Entry 1FDI (X-ray diffraction, 2.90 A resolution); this record covers chain A.

Chain A:
Name: Formate dehydrogenase H
Source organism: Escherichia coli
Notes: EC 1.2.1.2
UniProt: P07658 (FDHF_ECOLI); residue numbers follow UniProt; this construct covers 1-715
Sequence (715 residues; each row starts with the number of its first residue):
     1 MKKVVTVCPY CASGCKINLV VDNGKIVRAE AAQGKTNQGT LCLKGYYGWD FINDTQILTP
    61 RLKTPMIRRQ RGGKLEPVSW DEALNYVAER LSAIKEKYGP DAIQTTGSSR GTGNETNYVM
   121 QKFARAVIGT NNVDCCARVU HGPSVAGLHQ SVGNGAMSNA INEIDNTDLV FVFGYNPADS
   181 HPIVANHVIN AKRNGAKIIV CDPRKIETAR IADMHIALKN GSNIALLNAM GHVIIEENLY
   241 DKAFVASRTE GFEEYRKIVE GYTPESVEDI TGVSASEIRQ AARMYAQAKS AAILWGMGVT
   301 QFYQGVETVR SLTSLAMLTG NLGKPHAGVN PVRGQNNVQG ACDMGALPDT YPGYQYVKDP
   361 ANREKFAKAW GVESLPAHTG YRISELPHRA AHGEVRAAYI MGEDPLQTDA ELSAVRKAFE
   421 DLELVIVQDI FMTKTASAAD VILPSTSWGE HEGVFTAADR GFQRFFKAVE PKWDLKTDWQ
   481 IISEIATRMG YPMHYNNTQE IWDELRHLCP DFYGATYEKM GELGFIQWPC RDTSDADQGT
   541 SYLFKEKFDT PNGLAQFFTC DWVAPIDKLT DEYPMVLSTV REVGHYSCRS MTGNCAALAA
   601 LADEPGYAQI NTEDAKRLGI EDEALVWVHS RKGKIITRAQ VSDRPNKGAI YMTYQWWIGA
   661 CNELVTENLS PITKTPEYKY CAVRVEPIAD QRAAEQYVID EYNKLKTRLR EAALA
Modified residues: Sec-140 (selenocysteine)
Metal / ion sites: 4Fe-4S cluster Fe: Cys-8, Cys-11, Cys-15, Cys-42; molybdenum(VI) ion: Sec-140 (together with molybdopterin guanosine dinucleotide, nitrite ion)
Small-molecule neighbours:
  - molybdopterin guanosine dinucleotide (MGD; 2-amino-5,6-dimercapto-7-methyl-3,7,8a,9-tetrahydro-8-oxa-1,3,9,10-tetraaza-anthracen-4-one guanosine dinucleotide), molecule 1: Cys-11, Lys-44, Sec-140, Phe-173, Gly-174, Tyr-175, Asn-176, Asp-179, Ser-180, His-181, Cys-201, Asp-202, Pro-203, Arg-204, Ile-206, Leu-218, Lys-219, Asn-220, Gly-221, Ser-222, Asn-223, Gly-296, Met-297, Gly-298, Phe-302, Gly-334, Gln-335, Ser-578, Thr-579, Val-580, Arg-581, Glu-582, Val-583, Gly-584, His-585, Tyr-586, Ser-587, Tyr-651, Tyr-654, Gln-655, Lys-679
  - molybdopterin guanosine dinucleotide (MGD), molecule 2: Arg-110, Gly-111, Thr-112, Cys-136, Val-139, Sec-140, Met-297, Gln-301, Gln-335, Met-401, Gly-402, Glu-403, Asp-404, Thr-408, Gln-428, Asp-429, Ile-430, Phe-431, Thr-433, Ser-445, Thr-446, His-451, Asp-478, Thr-579, Val-580, Arg-581, Tyr-586, Ser-587, Cys-588, Ser-590, Met-591, Tyr-654, Cys-661, Asn-662, Tyr-678, Lys-679
  - nitrite ion (NO2): Cys-136, Ala-137, Sec-140, His-141, Arg-333, Gly-334, Gln-335, Val-338
  - 4Fe-4S cluster (SF4): Cys-8, Tyr-10, Cys-11, Ser-13, Gly-14, Cys-15, Leu-41, Cys-42, Lys-44, Gly-45, Pro-182, Ile-183
UniProt features mapped onto this chain:
  - active site: Lys-44 (Electron donor/acceptor), Sec-140 (Proton donor/acceptor)
  - binding site ([4Fe-4S] cluster): Cys-8, Cys-11, Cys-15, Cys-42
  - binding site (Mo-bis(molybdopterin guanine dinucleotide)): Arg-110, Sec-140, Asn-176, Asp-179, Ser-180, Cys-201, Asp-202, Arg-204, Gly-221, Asn-223, Met-297, Gln-335, Asp-404, Thr-408, Gln-428, Asp-429, Ser-445, Asp-478, Arg-581, Glu-582 and 4 more in UniProt
  - site (Important for catalytic activity): His-141, Arg-333
What the authors report for this chain:
  - binding site for nitrite ion: His-141, Arg-333
  - conformationally variable residues: Arg-333
  - catalytic residues: His-141, Arg-333 (proposed by the authors, not directly observed)

In short:
Ligands of chain A: nitrite ion, 4Fe-4S cluster and molybdopterin guanosine dinucleotide. Curated annotation
(UniProt) lists active-site residues Lys-44 and Sec-140, 4 [4Fe-4S] cluster-binding residues and 24
Mo-bis(molybdopterin guanine dinucleotide)-binding residues. The paper reports catalytic residues His-141 and
Arg-333; a binding site for nitrite ion at His-141 and Arg-333.
Chain A is Formate dehydrogenase H (Escherichia coli); the structure, Oxidized form of formate dehydrogenase H
from E. coli complexed with the inhibitor nitrite, was determined by X-ray diffraction, deposited together
with 1AA6 and 1FDO.
